2VE3 - chain A; structure by X-ray diffraction, 2.10 A resolution.

# Chain A
Name: Putative cytochrome P450 120
Source organism: Synechocystis sp
Notes: EC 1.14.-.-
Reference sequence: Q59990 (CP120_SYNY3); residues 1-444 here = UniProt positions 1-444
Sequence (444 residues; numbered 1 to 444; the number before each row is that of its first residue):
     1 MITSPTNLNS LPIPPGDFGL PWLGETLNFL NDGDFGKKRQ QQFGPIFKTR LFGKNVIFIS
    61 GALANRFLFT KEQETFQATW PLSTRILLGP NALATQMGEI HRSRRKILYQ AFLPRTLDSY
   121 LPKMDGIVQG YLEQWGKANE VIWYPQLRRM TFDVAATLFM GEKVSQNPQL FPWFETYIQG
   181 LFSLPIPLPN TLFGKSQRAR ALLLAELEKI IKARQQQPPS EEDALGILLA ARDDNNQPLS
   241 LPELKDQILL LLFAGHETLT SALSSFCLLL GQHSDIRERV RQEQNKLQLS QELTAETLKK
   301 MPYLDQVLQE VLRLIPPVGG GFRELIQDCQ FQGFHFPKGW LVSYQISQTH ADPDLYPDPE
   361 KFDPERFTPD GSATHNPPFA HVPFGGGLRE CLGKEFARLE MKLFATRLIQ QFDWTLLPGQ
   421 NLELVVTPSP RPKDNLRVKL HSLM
Unresolved in the structure: 1-8, 444
UniProt features mapped onto this chain:
  - binding site (heme): C391

# In short
UniProt lists heme-binding residue C391.
Chain A is Putative cytochrome P450 120 (Synechocystis sp); the structure, Retinoic acid bound cyanobacterial
CYP120A1, was determined by X-ray diffraction together with 2VE4 from the same study.
